PDB entry 9G2C | electron microscopy, 3.50 A resolution | chains B and T of the 16 polymer chains in the assembly

# Chain B
Name: DNA-directed RNA polymerase I subunit RPA135
Source organism: Saccharomyces cerevisiae
Notes: EC 2.7.7.6
UniProt: P22138 (RPA2_YEAST); numbering as in UniProt (aligned over 1-1203)
Sequence (1203 residues; numbered 1 to 1203; the number before each row is that of its first residue):
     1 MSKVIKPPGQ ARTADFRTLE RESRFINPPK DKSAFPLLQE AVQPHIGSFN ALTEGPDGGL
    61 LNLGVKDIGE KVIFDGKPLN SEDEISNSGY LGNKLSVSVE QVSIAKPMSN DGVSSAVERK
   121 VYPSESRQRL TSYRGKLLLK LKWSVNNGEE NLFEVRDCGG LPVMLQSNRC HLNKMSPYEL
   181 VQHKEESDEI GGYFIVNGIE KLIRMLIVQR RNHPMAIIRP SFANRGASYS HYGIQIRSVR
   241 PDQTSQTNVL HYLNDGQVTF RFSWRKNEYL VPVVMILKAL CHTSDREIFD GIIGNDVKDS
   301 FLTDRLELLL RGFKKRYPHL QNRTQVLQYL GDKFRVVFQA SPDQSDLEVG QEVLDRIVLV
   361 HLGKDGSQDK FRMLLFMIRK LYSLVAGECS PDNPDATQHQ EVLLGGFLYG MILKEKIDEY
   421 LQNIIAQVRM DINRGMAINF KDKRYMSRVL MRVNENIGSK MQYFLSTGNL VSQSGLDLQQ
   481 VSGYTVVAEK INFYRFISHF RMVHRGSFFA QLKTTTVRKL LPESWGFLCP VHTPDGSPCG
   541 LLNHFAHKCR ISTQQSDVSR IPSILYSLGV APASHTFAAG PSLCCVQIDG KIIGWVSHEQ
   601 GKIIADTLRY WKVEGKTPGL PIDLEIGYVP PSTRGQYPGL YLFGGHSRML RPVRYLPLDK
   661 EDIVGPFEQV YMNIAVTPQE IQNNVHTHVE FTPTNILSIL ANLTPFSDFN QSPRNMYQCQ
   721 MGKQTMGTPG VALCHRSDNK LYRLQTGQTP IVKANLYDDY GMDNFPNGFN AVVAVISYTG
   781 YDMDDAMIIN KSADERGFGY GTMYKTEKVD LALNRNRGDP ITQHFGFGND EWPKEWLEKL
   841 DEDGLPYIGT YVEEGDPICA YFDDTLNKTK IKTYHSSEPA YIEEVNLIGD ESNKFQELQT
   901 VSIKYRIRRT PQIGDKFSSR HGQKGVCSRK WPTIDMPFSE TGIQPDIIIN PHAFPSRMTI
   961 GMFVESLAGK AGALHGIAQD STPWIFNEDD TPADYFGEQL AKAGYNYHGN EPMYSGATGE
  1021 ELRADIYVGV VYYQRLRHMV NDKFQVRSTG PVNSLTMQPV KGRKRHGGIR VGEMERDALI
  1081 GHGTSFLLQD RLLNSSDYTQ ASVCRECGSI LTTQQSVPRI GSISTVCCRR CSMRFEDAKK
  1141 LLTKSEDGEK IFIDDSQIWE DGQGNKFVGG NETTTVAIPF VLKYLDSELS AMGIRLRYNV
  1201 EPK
Disordered / not traced: 1-10, 79-88, 110-116, 1040-1042, 1053-1055, 1095-1102, 1110-1112, 1132-1154, 1159-1167
Swiss-Prot annotation at these positions:
  - zinc finger: Cys1104 to Cys1131 (C4-type)
  - modified residue: Ser2 (N-acetylserine), Ser81 (Phosphoserine), Ser1156 (Phosphoserine)
  - mutagenesis: Cys1104 (C1104A: No effect; when associated with A-1107; A-1128 and A-1131), Cys1107 (C1107A: Lethal. Abolishes recruitment of RPA1 to Pol I. No effect; when associated with A-1104; A-1128 and A-1131), Cys1127 (C1127R: Responsible of suppression of RPA190-5 and RPA190-1 mutations), Cys1128 (C1128A: No effect; when associated with A-1104; A-1107 and A-1131), Cys1131 (C1131A: No effect; when associated with A-1104; A-1107 and A-1128)

# Chain T
Molecule: Template DNA
Sequence (38 nucleotides; each row starts with the number of its first residue):
     1 CTACCGATAA GCAGATXCTC TCGATTGCGT ATGAAATC
Disordered / not traced: 36-38
Modified positions: 3DR (1',2'-dideoxyribofuranose-5'-phosphate) at position 17

# How chain B and chain T interact
Pairs across the interface (12):
  Lys513(B) - DT16(T)  base contact
  Asn739(B) - DG23(T)  hydrogen bond to the phosphate
  Asn739(B) - DA24(T)  hydrogen bond to the phosphate
  Gln1045(B) - DC20(T)  phosphate contact
  Lys1061(B) - DT21(T)  salt bridge to the phosphate
  Gly1062(B) - DT21(T)  phosphate contact
  Arg1063(B) - DT21(T)  hydrogen bond to the phosphate
  Arg1063(B) - DC22(T)  salt bridge to the phosphate
  Lys1064(B) - DC22(T)  salt bridge to the phosphate
  Arg1070(B) - DT19(T)  salt bridge to the phosphate
  Arg1070(B) - DC20(T)  phosphate contact
  Met1074(B) - DC18(T)  sugar contact
Other interface residues (no listed pair), chain B (11 interface residues in all): Ile1069, Gly1072

# Overview
The interface between chain B and chain T involves 11 residues on one side and 8 on the other; the contacts
include 3 hydrogen bonds and 4 salt bridges. Polar pairs include Asn739(B)-DG23(T), Asn739(B)-DA24(T) and
Arg1063(B)-DT21(T).
Here chain B is DNA-directed RNA polymerase I subunit RPA135 (Saccharomyces cerevisiae) and chain T is
Template DNA. Entry 9G2C (Yeast RNA polymerase I elongation complex stalled by an apurinic site, open state)
was determined by electron microscopy, deposited together with 9G1V, 9G1X, 9G23, 9G24, 9G26, 9G27, 9G29 and
9G2B.
